Entry 2A68 (X-ray diffraction, 2.50 A resolution); this record covers chains A and B of the 6 polymer chains in the assembly.

# Chain A (and B)
Name: DNA-directed RNA polymerase alpha chain
Source organism: Thermus thermophilus
Notes: EC 2.7.7.6; chain B of this document is another copy of the same molecule, construct and numbering; everything in this record applies to it too
UniProt: Q9Z9H6 (RPOA_THETH); residues 1-315 here = UniProt positions 1-315
Sequence (315 residues; numbered 1 to 315; the number before each row is that of its first residue):
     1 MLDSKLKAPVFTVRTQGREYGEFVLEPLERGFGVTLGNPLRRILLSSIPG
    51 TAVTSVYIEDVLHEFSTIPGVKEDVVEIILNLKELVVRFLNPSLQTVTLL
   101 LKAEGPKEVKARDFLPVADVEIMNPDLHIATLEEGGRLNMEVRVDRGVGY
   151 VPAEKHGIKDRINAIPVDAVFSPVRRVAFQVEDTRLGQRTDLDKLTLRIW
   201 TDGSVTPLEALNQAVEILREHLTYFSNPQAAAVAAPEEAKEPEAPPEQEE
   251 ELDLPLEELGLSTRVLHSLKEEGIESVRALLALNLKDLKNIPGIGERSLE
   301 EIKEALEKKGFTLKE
Not modelled in the structure: 230-315
Bound ions: Mg2+ site 1 near Thr-67 (its only coordinating residue here); Mg2+ site 2: Gly-105, Glu-134, Gly-136; Mg2+ site 3: Val-170, Ser-172; Mg2+ site 4 near Arg-176 (its only coordinating residue here); Mg2+ site 5 near Gln-213 (its only coordinating residue here); Mg2+ site 6 near Gln-229 (its only coordinating residue here)

# Interface between chain A and chain B
Pairs across the interface (53; chain A residue first):
  Ala-8(A) / Tyr-224(B)  hydrophobic
  Pro-9(A) / Tyr-224(B)
  Phe-11(A) / Tyr-224(B)
  Phe-11(A) / Phe-225(B)  hydrophobic
  Phe-11(A) / Asn-227(B)
  Phe-11(A) / Pro-228(B)
  Phe-11(A) / Gln-229(B)  hydrogen bond (backbone-backbone)
  Thr-12(A) / Gln-229(B)
  Val-13(A) / Pro-228(B)  hydrophobic
  Val-13(A) / Gln-229(B)
  Leu-25(A) / Tyr-224(B)
  Leu-25(A) / Phe-225(B)  hydrophobic
  Leu-28(A) / His-221(B)
  Gly-31(A) / Arg-42(B)  hydrogen bond (backbone-side chain)
  Phe-32(A) / Ile-43(B)  hydrophobic
  Phe-32(A) / Ser-47(B)
  Val-34(A) / Arg-42(B)
  Thr-35(A) / Arg-42(B)  hydrogen bond
  Thr-35(A) / Ile-43(B)
  Pro-39(A) / Thr-35(B)
  Pro-39(A) / Pro-39(B)  hydrophobic
  Arg-42(A) / Gly-31(B)
  Arg-42(A) / Val-34(B)
  Arg-42(A) / Thr-35(B)  hydrogen bond
  Ile-43(A) / Phe-32(B)  hydrophobic
  Ile-43(A) / Thr-35(B)
  Ser-46(A) / Phe-32(B)
  Ser-47(A) / Phe-32(B)
  Arg-189(A) / Lys-155(B)  hydrogen bond (side chain-backbone)
  Val-215(A) / Leu-222(B)
  Val-215(A) / Phe-225(B)  hydrophobic
  Ile-217(A) / Phe-32(B)  hydrophobic
  Leu-218(A) / Leu-222(B)  hydrophobic
  Arg-219(A) / Arg-219(B)  hydrogen bond (side chain-backbone)
  Arg-219(A) / Leu-222(B)
  Arg-219(A) / Thr-223(B)
  His-221(A) / Phe-32(B)
  His-221(A) / Leu-36(B)
  Leu-222(A) / Val-215(B)  hydrophobic
  Leu-222(A) / Leu-218(B)  hydrophobic
  Tyr-224(A) / Lys-5(B)
  Tyr-224(A) / Pro-9(B)  hydrophobic
  Tyr-224(A) / Phe-11(B)
  Tyr-224(A) / Leu-25(B)
  Phe-225(A) / Phe-11(B)
  Phe-225(A) / Leu-36(B)  hydrophobic
  Phe-225(A) / Leu-40(B)  hydrophobic
  Asn-227(A) / Phe-11(B)
  Pro-228(A) / Phe-11(B)
  Pro-228(A) / Val-13(B)  hydrophobic
  Gln-229(A) / Phe-11(B)
  Gln-229(A) / Thr-12(B)
  Gln-229(A) / Val-13(B)  hydrogen bond (backbone-backbone)
Interface residues without a listed pair, chain A (36 interface residues in all): Lys-5, Lys-7, Val-10, Leu-36, Asn-38, Leu-40, Leu-211, Ser-226
Interface residues without a listed pair, chain B (34 interface residues in all): Glu-29, Arg-30, Asn-38, Leu-208, Leu-211, Ile-217

# Overview
Chain A and chain B form an interface of 36 and 34 residues respectively; the contacts include 7 hydrogen
bonds. Polar contacts include Gly-31(A)/Arg-42(B), Thr-35(A)/Arg-42(B) and Arg-189(A)/Lys-155(B). Gly-105(A),
Glu-134(A) and Gly-136(A) coordinate Mg2+ site 2. The Mg2+ site 3 is built by Val-170(A) and Ser-172(A).
Chain A and chain B are both DNA-directed RNA polymerase alpha chain (Thermus thermophilus); the structure,
Crystal structure of the T. thermophilus RNA polymerase holoenzyme in complex with antibiotic rifabutin, was
determined by X-ray diffraction, deposited together with 2A69 and 2A6E.
